PDB entry 3TRS | X-ray diffraction, 1.60 A resolution | chains A and B

== Chain A ==
Name: Aspergillopepsin-2 light chain
Organism: Aspergillus niger
Notes: EC 3.4.23.19
Reference sequence: P24665 (PRTA_ASPNG); residues 1-39 here correspond to UniProt positions 60-98 (UniProt number = residue number + 59)
Amino-acid sequence (39 residues; each row starts with the number of its first residue):
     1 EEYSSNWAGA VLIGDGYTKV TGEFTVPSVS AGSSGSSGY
Disordered / not traced: 1, 39

== Chain B ==
Name: Aspergillopepsin-2 heavy chain
Organism: Aspergillus niger
Notes: EC 3.4.23.19
Reference sequence: P24665 (PRTA_ASPNG); residues 1-173 here correspond to UniProt positions 110-282 (UniProt number = residue number + 109)
Amino-acid sequence (173 residues; numbered 1 to 173; the number before each row is that of its first residue):
     1 QSEEYCASAW VGIDGDTCET AILQTGVDFC YEDGQTSYDA WYEWYPDYAY DFSDITISEG
    61 DSIKVTVEAT SKSSGSATVE NLTTGQSVTH TFSGNVEGDL CETNAEWIVE DFESGDSLVA
   121 FADFGSVTFT NAEATSGGST VGPSDATVMD IEQDGSVLTE TSVSGDSVTV TYV
Disordered / not traced: 1-2
Disulfide bonds: C6-C30, C18-C101
Swiss-Prot annotation at these positions:
  - modified residue: Q1 (Pyrrolidone carboxylic acid)

== How chain A and chain B interact ==
Contacting residue pairs (182):
  E2(A) - T147(B)
  E2(A) - V148(B)  hydrogen bond (backbone-backbone)
  E2(A) - M149(B)
  E2(A) - D150(B)  hydrogen bond (backbone-backbone)
  Y3(A) - D150(B)
  Y3(A) - E152(B)
  Y3(A) - V157(B)  hydrophobic
  S4(A) - D150(B)  hydrogen bond (backbone-backbone)
  S4(A) - I151(B)
  S4(A) - E152(B)  hydrogen bond (backbone-backbone)
  S5(A) - L118(B)
  S5(A) - I151(B)
  S5(A) - E152(B)
  S5(A) - Q153(B)  hydrogen bond (backbone-side chain)
  N6(A) - V109(B)
  N6(A) - E110(B)
  N6(A) - D111(B)  hydrogen bond (backbone-backbone)
  N6(A) - I151(B)
  W7(A) - W10(B)  hydrophobic
  W7(A) - G15(B)
  W7(A) - I108(B)  hydrophobic
  W7(A) - V109(B)
  W7(A) - E110(B)  hydrogen bond
  W7(A) - M149(B)
  W7(A) - D150(B)
  W7(A) - I151(B)
  A8(A) - W107(B)
  A8(A) - I108(B)
  A8(A) - V109(B)  hydrogen bond (backbone-backbone)
  A8(A) - M149(B)
  A8(A) - D150(B)
  A8(A) - I151(B)
  A8(A) - T159(B)
  A8(A) - T161(B)
  A8(A) - V170(B)  hydrophobic
  G9(A) - W107(B)
  G9(A) - T147(B)
  G9(A) - V148(B)
  G9(A) - M149(B)  hydrogen bond (backbone-backbone)
  G9(A) - T161(B)  hydrogen bond (backbone-side chain)
  G9(A) - V168(B)
  G9(A) - V170(B)
  A10(A) - A105(B)
  A10(A) - E106(B)
  A10(A) - W107(B)  hydrogen bond (backbone-backbone)
  A10(A) - I108(B)
  A10(A) - A146(B)  hydrophobic
  A10(A) - T147(B)
  A10(A) - V163(B)  hydrophobic
  A10(A) - V168(B)  hydrophobic
  V11(A) - D16(B)
  V11(A) - N104(B)
  V11(A) - A105(B)
  V11(A) - E106(B)
  V11(A) - I108(B)  hydrophobic
  V11(A) - A146(B)
  V11(A) - T147(B)  hydrogen bond (backbone-backbone)
  V11(A) - M149(B)  hydrophobic
  L12(A) - T103(B)
  L12(A) - N104(B)
  L12(A) - A105(B)  hydrogen bond (backbone-backbone)
  L12(A) - W107(B)  hydrophobic
  L12(A) - A134(B)  hydrophobic
  L12(A) - V141(B)  hydrophobic
  L12(A) - G142(B)
  L12(A) - A146(B)
  I13(A) - D16(B)
  I13(A) - T17(B)
  I13(A) - T103(B)
  I13(A) - N104(B)
  I13(A) - T147(B)
  G14(A) - T103(B)  hydrogen bond (backbone-backbone)
  D15(A) - E102(B)
  D15(A) - T103(B)
  D15(A) - S136(B)  hydrogen bond (backbone-side chain)
  G16(A) - E102(B)  hydrogen bond (backbone-backbone)
  G16(A) - T135(B)
  G16(A) - S136(B)
  G16(A) - G137(B)  hydrogen bond (backbone-backbone)
  Y17(A) - I13(B)
  Y17(A) - E102(B)  hydrogen bond (backbone-backbone)
  Y17(A) - T103(B)
  Y17(A) - N104(B)
  Y17(A) - A105(B)  hydrophobic
  Y17(A) - A134(B)  hydrophobic
  Y17(A) - T135(B)
  Y17(A) - S136(B)
  T18(A) - I13(B)
  T18(A) - V67(B)
  T18(A) - E68(B)
  T18(A) - A69(B)  hydrogen bond (backbone-backbone)
  T18(A) - E102(B)
  T18(A) - T135(B)  hydrogen bond (backbone-backbone)
  K19(A) - I13(B)
  K19(A) - T66(B)
  K19(A) - V67(B)
  K19(A) - E68(B)
  K19(A) - E133(B)
  K19(A) - A134(B)
  K19(A) - T135(B)  hydrogen bond (backbone-backbone)
  V20(A) - V11(B)  hydrophobic
  V20(A) - G12(B)
  V20(A) - I13(B)  hydrophobic
  V20(A) - V65(B)
  V20(A) - T66(B)
  V20(A) - V67(B)  hydrogen bond (backbone-backbone)
  V20(A) - A105(B)  hydrophobic
  V20(A) - E106(B)
  V20(A) - W107(B)
  V20(A) - E133(B)
  T21(A) - K64(B)
  T21(A) - V65(B)  hydrogen bond (side chain-backbone)
  T21(A) - T66(B)  hydrogen bond
  T21(A) - W107(B)  hydrogen bond (backbone-side chain)
  T21(A) - N131(B)
  T21(A) - A132(B)
  T21(A) - E133(B)  hydrogen bond (backbone-backbone)
  G22(A) - V11(B)
  G22(A) - I63(B)
  G22(A) - K64(B)
  G22(A) - V65(B)  hydrogen bond (backbone-backbone)
  G22(A) - T130(B)
  G22(A) - N131(B)
  E23(A) - S62(B)
  E23(A) - I63(B)
  E23(A) - L82(B)
  E23(A) - T128(B)
  E23(A) - F129(B)
  E23(A) - T130(B)  hydrogen bond (backbone-backbone)
  E23(A) - N131(B)  hydrogen bond
  F24(A) - A9(B)  hydrophobic
  F24(A) - V27(B)  hydrophobic
  F24(A) - F29(B)  hydrophobic
  F24(A) - D61(B)
  F24(A) - S62(B)
  F24(A) - I63(B)  hydrogen bond (backbone-backbone)
  F24(A) - V65(B)  hydrophobic
  F24(A) - T128(B)
  F24(A) - F129(B)  hydrophobic
  T25(A) - G60(B)
  T25(A) - D61(B)
  T25(A) - S62(B)
  V26(A) - Y38(B)  hydrophobic
  V26(A) - I57(B)  hydrophobic
  V26(A) - S58(B)
  V26(A) - E59(B)
  V26(A) - G60(B)  hydrogen bond (backbone-backbone)
  V26(A) - D61(B)  hydrogen bond (backbone-backbone)
  V26(A) - I63(B)  hydrophobic
  P27(A) - F29(B)
  P27(A) - Y38(B)  hydrogen bond (backbone-side chain)
  P27(A) - F124(B)
  P27(A) - S126(B)
  P27(A) - V127(B)  hydrophobic
  S28(A) - Y38(B)
  S28(A) - E59(B)
  S28(A) - D123(B)
  S28(A) - F124(B)
  V29(A) - F29(B)  hydrophobic
  V29(A) - C30(B)
  V29(A) - Y31(B)
  V29(A) - T36(B)
  V29(A) - Y38(B)
  V29(A) - A122(B)  hydrophobic
  V29(A) - D123(B)
  V29(A) - F124(B)  hydrophobic
  S30(A) - Y31(B)
  S30(A) - A122(B)
  S30(A) - D123(B)  hydrogen bond (backbone-backbone)
  A31(A) - Y5(B)  hydrophobic
  A31(A) - Y31(B)
  A31(A) - D123(B)
  G32(A) - Y5(B)
  G32(A) - F121(B)
  G32(A) - D123(B)
  G32(A) - Y172(B)
  S33(A) - Y172(B)  hydrogen bond (backbone-side chain)
  S34(A) - L158(B)
  S34(A) - Y172(B)  hydrogen bond (backbone-side chain)
  S34(A) - V173(B)  hydrogen bond (side chain-backbone)
  G35(A) - L158(B)
  S36(A) - D154(B)  hydrogen bond
Interface residues without a listed pair, chain B (81 interface residues in all): D14, I22, G125, P143, D145

== In short ==
Chain A and chain B form an interface of 35 and 81 residues respectively, with 38 hydrogen bonds. Among the
polar pairs are S5(A)-Q153(B), W7(A)-E110(B) and G9(A)-T161(B).
Chain A is Aspergillopepsin-2 light chain and chain B is Aspergillopepsin-2 heavy chain, both from Aspergillus
niger; the structure, The crystal structure of aspergilloglutamic peptidase from Aspergillus niger, was
determined by X-ray diffraction.
